Entry 6DVX (X-ray diffraction, 2.27 A resolution); this record covers chains A and B.

Chain A (and B):
Protein: Tyrosine phenol-lyase
Organism: Citrobacter freundii
Notes: EC 4.1.99.2; chain B of this document is another copy of the same molecule, construct and numbering; everything in this record applies to it too
UniProtKB: P31013 (TPL_CITFR); numbering as in UniProt (aligned over 1-456)
Amino-acid sequence (456 residues; numbered 1 to 456; the number before each row is that of its first residue):
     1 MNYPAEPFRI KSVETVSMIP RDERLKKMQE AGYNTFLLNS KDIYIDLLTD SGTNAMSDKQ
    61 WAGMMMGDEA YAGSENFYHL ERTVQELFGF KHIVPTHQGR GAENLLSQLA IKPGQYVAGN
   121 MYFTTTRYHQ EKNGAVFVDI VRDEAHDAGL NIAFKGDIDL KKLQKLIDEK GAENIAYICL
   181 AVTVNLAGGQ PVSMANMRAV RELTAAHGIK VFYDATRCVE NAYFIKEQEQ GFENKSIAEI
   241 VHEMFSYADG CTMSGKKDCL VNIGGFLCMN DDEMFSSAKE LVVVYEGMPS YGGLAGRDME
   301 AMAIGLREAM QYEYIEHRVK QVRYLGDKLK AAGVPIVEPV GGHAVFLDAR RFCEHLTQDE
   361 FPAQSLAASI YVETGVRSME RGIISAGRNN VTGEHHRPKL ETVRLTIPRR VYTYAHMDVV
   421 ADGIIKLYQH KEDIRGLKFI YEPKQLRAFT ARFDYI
Not modelled in the structure: 1, 388-391 (chain B: 1)
Construct notes: conflict Ala-205 (Glu in P31013); engineered mutation Ala-448 (Phe in P31013)
Bound ions: K+ site 1: Gly-52, Asn-262 (shared with Glu-69(B) of chain B); K+ site 2: Glu-69 (shared with Gly-52(B), Asn-262(B) of chain B)
Residues lining bound ligands:
  - 3,6,9,12,15,18-hexaoxaicosane-1,20-diol (P33): Tyr-3, Pro-4, Ala-5, Tyr-324, Tyr-414, Ala-415, Asp-418, Val-419
  - P71 ((2E)-2-{[(Z)-{3-hydroxy-2-methyl-5-[(phosphonooxy)methyl]pyridin-4(1H)-ylidene}methyl]imino}-3-phenylpropanoic acid): Thr-49, Asp-50, Ser-51, Gln-98, Gly-99, Arg-100, Glu-103, Phe-123, Thr-125, Thr-126, Asn-185, Asp-214, Thr-216, Arg-217, Ser-254, Lys-256, Lys-257, Arg-381, Arg-404, Phe-449
Curated features (UniProtKB/Swiss-Prot):
  - modified residue: Lys-257 (N6-(pyridoxal phosphate)lysine)
From the paper describing this entry:
  - binding site for P71: Lys-257
  - contacts within the chain: Ser-51/Lys-257 (hydrogen bond), Ser-254/Lys-257 (hydrogen bond)
  - binding site for the ligand P70: Lys-257
  - conformationally variable residues (side-chain flip): Phe-449
  - mutagenesis - F448A: decreased catalytic activity on L-tyrosine (citing earlier work)
  - mutagenesis - F448A (8-fold): decreased catalytic activity on S-ethyl-L-cysteine (citing earlier work)
  - mutagenesis - F448A (3-fold): decreased catalytic activity on SOPC (citing earlier work)
  - catalytic residues: Lys-257 (proposed by the authors, not directly observed)
  - catalytic residues: Tyr-71 (citing earlier work)

How chain A and chain B interact:
Contacting residue pairs - 93 pairs, chain A then chain B:
  Phe-36(A) / Ala-72(B)
  Leu-38(A) / Ala-72(B)
  Leu-38(A) / Gly-73(B)
  Asn-39(A) / Gly-73(B)
  Asn-39(A) / Tyr-78(B)  hydrogen bond
  Ser-40(A) / Asp-68(B)  hydrogen bond
  Ser-40(A) / Ala-70(B)
  Ser-40(A) / Gly-73(B)  hydrogen bond (backbone-backbone)
  Lys-41(A) / Glu-75(B)
  Asp-46(A) / Ala-70(B)
  Thr-49(A) / Tyr-71(B)
  Ser-51(A) / Tyr-71(B)
  Gly-52(A) / Glu-69(B)
  Thr-53(A) / Glu-69(B)
  Met-56(A) / Arg-297(B)
  Trp-61(A) / Met-64(B)
  Trp-61(A) / Met-65(B)  hydrophobic
  Met-64(A) / Trp-61(B)
  Met-64(A) / Arg-297(B)
  Met-65(A) / Trp-61(B)  hydrophobic
  Met-65(A) / Met-65(B)  hydrophobic
  Asp-68(A) / Ser-40(B)  hydrogen bond
  Glu-69(A) / Gly-52(B)
  Glu-69(A) / Thr-53(B)
  Glu-69(A) / Asn-262(B)
  Ala-70(A) / Ser-40(B)
  Ala-70(A) / Asp-46(B)
  Ala-70(A) / Arg-377(B)
  Tyr-71(A) / Thr-49(B)
  Tyr-71(A) / Ser-51(B)
  Tyr-71(A) / Arg-100(B)  hydrogen bond
  Tyr-71(A) / Lys-256(B)
  Ala-72(A) / Phe-36(B)
  Ala-72(A) / Arg-377(B)  hydrogen bond (backbone-side chain)
  Gly-73(A) / Leu-38(B)
  Gly-73(A) / Asn-39(B)
  Gly-73(A) / Ser-40(B)  hydrogen bond (backbone-backbone)
  Glu-75(A) / Lys-41(B)
  Tyr-78(A) / Asn-39(B)  hydrogen bond
  His-97(A) / Tyr-285(B)  hydrogen bond (side chain-backbone)
  His-97(A) / Glu-286(B)  salt bridge
  His-97(A) / Gly-293(B)
  Gln-98(A) / Glu-286(B)  hydrogen bond (side chain-backbone)
  Gln-98(A) / Tyr-291(B)  hydrogen bond
  Gln-98(A) / Gly-293(B)
  Arg-100(A) / Tyr-71(B)  hydrogen bond
  Arg-100(A) / Val-283(B)  hydrogen bond (side chain-backbone)
  Arg-100(A) / Val-284(B)
  Arg-100(A) / Tyr-285(B)
  Arg-100(A) / Gly-287(B)
  Arg-100(A) / Tyr-291(B)
  Asn-104(A) / Tyr-285(B)
  Tyr-128(A) / Val-284(B)  hydrophobic
  His-129(A) / Val-284(B)  hydrogen bond (side chain-backbone)
  Lys-256(A) / Tyr-71(B)
  Lys-256(A) / Tyr-291(B)  hydrogen bond
  Asn-262(A) / Glu-69(B)
  Asn-262(A) / Arg-297(B)  hydrogen bond
  Ile-263(A) / Gly-293(B)
  Glu-273(A) / Lys-444(B)  salt bridge
  Glu-280(A) / Gln-445(B)
  Val-283(A) / Arg-100(B)  hydrogen bond (backbone-side chain)
  Val-283(A) / Leu-446(B)  hydrophobic
  Val-284(A) / Arg-100(B)
  Val-284(A) / Tyr-128(B)  hydrophobic
  Val-284(A) / His-129(B)  hydrogen bond (backbone-side chain)
  Tyr-285(A) / His-97(B)  hydrogen bond (backbone-side chain)
  Tyr-285(A) / Arg-100(B)
  Tyr-285(A) / Asn-104(B)
  Glu-286(A) / His-97(B)  salt bridge
  Glu-286(A) / Gln-98(B)  hydrogen bond (backbone-side chain)
  Gly-287(A) / Arg-100(B)
  Met-288(A) / Phe-449(B)  hydrophobic
  Tyr-291(A) / Gln-98(B)  hydrogen bond
  Tyr-291(A) / Lys-256(B)  hydrogen bond
  Gly-293(A) / His-97(B)
  Gly-293(A) / Gln-98(B)
  Gly-293(A) / Ile-263(B)
  Arg-297(A) / Met-56(B)
  Arg-297(A) / Met-64(B)
  Arg-297(A) / Asn-262(B)  hydrogen bond
  Arg-297(A) / Asp-298(B)  salt bridge
  Asp-298(A) / Arg-297(B)  salt bridge
  Asp-298(A) / Asp-298(B)
  Arg-377(A) / Ala-72(B)  hydrogen bond (side chain-backbone)
  Pro-443(A) / Glu-280(B)
  Lys-444(A) / Glu-280(B)
  Gln-445(A) / Glu-280(B)
  Leu-446(A) / Glu-280(B)
  Leu-446(A) / Val-283(B)  hydrophobic
  Phe-449(A) / Val-283(B)  hydrophobic
  Phe-449(A) / Met-288(B)  hydrophobic
  Thr-450(A) / Lys-279(B)
Also at the interface, not in a pair above, chain A (57 interface residues in all): Glu-14, Leu-48, Ser-74, Lys-132, Lys-279, Leu-294, Ala-295
Also at the interface, not in a pair above, chain B (56 interface residues in all): Glu-14, Leu-48, Gly-67, Ser-74, Leu-281, Leu-294, Ala-295, Thr-450

Summary:
57 residues of chain A face 56 of chain B across their interface, with 24 hydrogen bonds and 5 salt bridges.
Polar pairs include His-97(A)/Glu-286(B), Glu-273(A)/Lys-444(B) and Arg-297(A)/Asp-298(B). Bound to chain A:
compound P71 and 3,6,9,12,15,18-hexaoxaicosane-1,20-diol. The paper reports catalytic residues Lys-257(A) and
Tyr-71(A); F448A of chain A reduces catalytic activity on L-tyrosine.
Chain A and chain B are both Tyrosine phenol-lyase (Citrobacter freundii); the structure, Citrobacter freundii
tyrosine phenol-lyase F448A mutant complexed with L-phenylalanine, was determined by X-ray diffraction (same
publication as 6DUR, 6DXV, 6DYT, 6DZ5 and 6ECG).
